PDB entry 5C4W | X-ray diffraction, 2.65 A resolution | chains B and D of the 4 polymer chains in the assembly

# Chain B
Name: VP2
Organism: Coxsackievirus A16
UniProt: I3W9E1 (I3W9E1_9ENTO); residues 1-254 here correspond to UniProt positions 70-323 (UniProt number = residue number + 69)
Amino-acid sequence (254 residues; each row starts with the number of its first residue):
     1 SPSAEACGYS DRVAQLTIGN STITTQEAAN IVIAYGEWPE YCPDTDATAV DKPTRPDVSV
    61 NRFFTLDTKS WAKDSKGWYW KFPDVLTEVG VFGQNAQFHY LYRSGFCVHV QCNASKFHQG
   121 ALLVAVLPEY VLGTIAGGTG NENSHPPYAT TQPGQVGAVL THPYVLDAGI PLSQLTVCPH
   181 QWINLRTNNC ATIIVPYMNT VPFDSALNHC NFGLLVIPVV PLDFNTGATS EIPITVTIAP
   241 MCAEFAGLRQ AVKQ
Not modelled in the structure: 1-9

# Chain D
Name: VP4
Organism: Coxsackievirus A16
UniProt: I3W9E1 (I3W9E1_9ENTO); numbering as in UniProt (aligned over 1-69)
Amino-acid sequence (69 residues; numbered 1 to 69; the number before each row is that of its first residue):
     1 MGSQVSTQRS GSHENSNSAS EGSTINYTTI NYYKDAYAAS AGRQDMSQDP KKFTDPVMDV
    61 IHEMAPPLK
Not modelled in the structure: 1-11
Metal / ion sites: Na+: A65 (shared with 1 residue of chain A)

# How chain B and chain D interact
Pairs across the interface (23; chain B residue first):
  S10(B) - K69(D)  hydrogen bond (backbone-backbone)
  D11(B) - D59(D)
  D11(B) - P67(D)
  D11(B) - L68(D)
  D11(B) - K69(D)  hydrogen bond (backbone-backbone)
  R12(B) - L68(D)
  R12(B) - K69(D)
  A28(B) - L68(D)
  A29(B) - L68(D)  hydrophobic
  N30(B) - V57(D)
  N30(B) - M58(D)
  N30(B) - D59(D)  hydrogen bond (side chain-backbone)
  N30(B) - I61(D)
  I31(B) - P56(D)
  I31(B) - V57(D)
  I31(B) - M58(D)  hydrogen bond (backbone-backbone)
  V32(B) - P56(D)
  I33(B) - P56(D)  hydrogen bond (backbone-backbone)
  I33(B) - M58(D)  hydrophobic
  Y35(B) - K52(D)
  Y35(B) - F53(D)  hydrophobic
  W38(B) - M58(D)  hydrophobic
  T187(B) - L68(D)
Also at the interface, not in a pair above, chain B (14 interface residues in all): G36, I194

# Summary
The interface between chain B and chain D involves 14 residues on one side and 10 on the other; the contacts
include 5 hydrogen bonds. Among the polar pairs are N30(B)-D59(D), S10(B)-K69(D) and D11(B)-K69(D).
Chain B is VP2 and chain D is VP4, both from Coxsackievirus A16; the structure, Crystal structure of
coxsackievirus A16, was determined by X-ray diffraction together with 5C8C and 5C9A from the same study.
